Entry 3WFH (X-ray diffraction, 1.90 A resolution); this record covers chains A and B.

[Chain A]
Protein: mAb Fab H fragment
From: Mus musculus
Notes: antibody fragment or engineered binder
Amino-acid sequence (217 residues; row label = number of the first residue in the row):
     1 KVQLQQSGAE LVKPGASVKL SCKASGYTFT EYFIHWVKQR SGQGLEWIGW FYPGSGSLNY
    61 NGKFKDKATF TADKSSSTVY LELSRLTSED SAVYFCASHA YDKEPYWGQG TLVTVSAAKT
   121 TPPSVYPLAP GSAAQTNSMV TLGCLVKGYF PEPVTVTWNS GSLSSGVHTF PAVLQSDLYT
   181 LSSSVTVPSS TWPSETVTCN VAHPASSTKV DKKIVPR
Unresolved in the structure: 132-137
Cystine bridges: Cys22-Cys96, Cys144-Cys199
Small-molecule neighbours: Prostaglandin E2 (P2E; (Z)-7-[(1R,2R,3R)-3-hydroxy-2-[(E,3S)-3-hydroxyoct-1-enyl]-5-oxo-cyclopentyl]hept-5-enoic acid): Phe33, His35, Val37, Trp47, Trp50, Ala97, His99, Ala100, Tyr101, Asp102, Lys103, Pro105, Trp107

[Chain B]
Protein: mAb Fab L fragment
From: Mus musculus
Notes: antibody fragment or engineered binder
Amino-acid sequence (216 residues; each row starts with the number of its first residue):
     1 DVLMTQTPLS LPVSLGDQAS ISCRSSQSIV HSNGNTYLEW YLQKPGQSPK LLIYKVSNRF
    61 SGVPDRFSGS GSGTDFTLKI NRVEAEDLGI YYCLQGSHVP LTFGAGTTLE LKRADAAPTV
   121 SIFPPSSEQL TSGGASVVCF LNNFYPKDIN VKWKIDGSER QNGVLNSWTD QDSKDSTYSM
   181 SSTLTLTKDE YERHNSYTCE ATHKTSTSPI VKSFNR
Cystine bridges: Cys23-Cys93, Cys139-Cys199
Small-molecule neighbours: Prostaglandin E2 (P2E; (Z)-7-[(1R,2R,3R)-3-hydroxy-2-[(E,3S)-3-hydroxyoct-1-enyl]-5-oxo-cyclopentyl]hept-5-enoic acid): His31, Tyr37, Glu39, Tyr41, Leu94, Gly96, Leu101

[Interface between chain A and chain B]
Contacting residue pairs (63):
  Gln39(A) - Gln43(B)  hydrogen bond
  Gln39(A) - Tyr92(B)
  Gln43(A) - Tyr92(B)
  Gly44(A) - Tyr92(B)
  Leu45(A) - Pro49(B)  hydrophobic
  Leu45(A) - Tyr92(B)  hydrophobic
  Leu45(A) - Phe103(B)
  Trp47(A) - Pro100(B)  hydrophobic
  Trp47(A) - Leu101(B)
  Phe95(A) - Gln43(B)
  Phe95(A) - Ser48(B)
  Phe95(A) - Pro49(B)
  Tyr101(A) - His31(B)
  Tyr101(A) - Asn33(B)  hydrogen bond
  Asp102(A) - Asn35(B)  hydrogen bond
  Asp102(A) - Tyr37(B)  hydrogen bond
  Asp102(A) - Lys55(B)  salt bridge
  Glu104(A) - Leu51(B)
  Glu104(A) - Tyr54(B)
  Glu104(A) - Phe60(B)
  Pro105(A) - Glu39(B)
  Pro105(A) - Tyr41(B)
  Pro105(A) - Leu51(B)
  Trp107(A) - Tyr41(B)  hydrogen bond
  Trp107(A) - Pro49(B)  hydrophobic
  Gly108(A) - Ser48(B)
  Gln109(A) - Ser48(B)
  Tyr126(A) - Ser126(B)
  Tyr126(A) - Glu128(B)
  Tyr126(A) - Gln129(B)
  Tyr126(A) - Ser132(B)
  Pro127(A) - Ser126(B)
  Pro127(A) - Glu128(B)
  Leu128(A) - Phe123(B)
  Leu128(A) - Phe140(B)  hydrophobic
  Ala129(A) - Phe123(B)
  Pro130(A) - Phe123(B)
  Thr141(A) - Ser121(B)
  Thr141(A) - Phe123(B)
  Leu145(A) - Ser136(B)
  Lys147(A) - Gln129(B)
  Lys147(A) - Ser136(B)
  His168(A) - Asn142(B)
  His168(A) - Asn143(B)  hydrogen bond
  His168(A) - Asp172(B)
  His168(A) - Ser179(B)  hydrogen bond
  Phe170(A) - Phe140(B)  hydrophobic
  Phe170(A) - Asn142(B)
  Phe170(A) - Ser167(B)
  Phe170(A) - Thr169(B)
  Phe170(A) - Ser179(B)
  Phe170(A) - Met180(B)
  Phe170(A) - Ser181(B)
  Pro171(A) - Ser167(B)  hydrogen bond (backbone-side chain)
  Pro171(A) - Trp168(B)
  Val173(A) - Asn166(B)
  Gln175(A) - Leu165(B)
  Ser182(A) - Phe140(B)
  Ser182(A) - Ser181(B)  hydrogen bond
  Ser183(A) - Phe140(B)
  Ser184(A) - Phe140(B)
  Ser184(A) - Asn142(B)  hydrogen bond
  Arg217(A) - Pro125(B)  hydrogen bond (side chain-backbone)
Also at the interface, not in a pair above, chain A (40 interface residues in all): His35, Val37, Glu46, Trp50, Asn59, Asn61, Tyr106, Leu142, Gly143, Thr169
Also at the interface, not in a pair above, chain B (42 interface residues in all): Gln47, Val99, Pro124, Val138, Thr185

[Summary]
Chain A and chain B form an interface of 40 and 42 residues respectively; the contacts include 11 hydrogen
bonds and 1 salt bridge. Polar contacts include Asp102(A)-Lys55(B), Gln39(A)-Gln43(B) and Tyr101(A)-Asn33(B).
Prostaglandin E2 is bound between chain A and chain B.
Chain A is mAb Fab H fragment and chain B is mAb Fab L fragment, both from Mus musculus; the structure,
Crystal structure of anti-Prostaglandin E2 Fab fragment PGE2 complex, was determined by X-ray diffraction.
